Entry 8UNH (electron microscopy, 3.21 A resolution); this record covers chains A and F of the 8 polymer chains in the assembly.

[Chain A]
Protein: Sliding-clamp-loader small subunit
Organism: Tequatrovirus T4
Reference sequence: P04527 (LOADS_BPT4); residue numbers follow UniProt; this construct covers 1-187
Chain sequence (187 residues; row label = number of the first residue in the row):
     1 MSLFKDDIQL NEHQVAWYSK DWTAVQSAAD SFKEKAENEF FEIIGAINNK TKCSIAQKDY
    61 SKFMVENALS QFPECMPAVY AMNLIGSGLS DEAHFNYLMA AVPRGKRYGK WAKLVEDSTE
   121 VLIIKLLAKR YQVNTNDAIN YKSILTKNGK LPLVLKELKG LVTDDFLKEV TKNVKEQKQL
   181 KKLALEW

[Chain F]
Protein: Sliding clamp
Organism: Tequatrovirus T4
Reference sequence: P04525 (CLAMP_BPT4); residues 1001-1228 here correspond to UniProt positions 1-228 (UniProt number = residue number - 1000)
Chain sequence (228 residues; each row starts with the number of its first residue):
  1001 MKLSKDTTAL LKNFATINSG IMLKSGQFIM TRAVNGTTYA EANISDVIDF DVAIYDLNGF
  1061 LGILSLVNDD AEISQSEDGN IKIADARSTI FWPAADPSTV VAPNKPIPFP VASAVTEIKA
  1121 EDLQQLLRVS RGLQIDTIAI TVKEGKIVIN GFNKVEDSAL TRVKYSLTLG DYDGENTFNF
  1181 IINMANMKMQ PGNYKLLLWA KGKQGAAKFE GEHANYVVAL EADSTHDF

[Interface between chain A and chain F]
Residue-residue contacts (25; chain A residue first):
  Met1(A) - Thr1037(F)
  Met1(A) - Gln1204(F)
  Met1(A) - Ala1219(F)
  Met1(A) - Leu1220(F)
  Ser2(A) - Asn1035(F)  hydrogen bond (side chain-backbone)
  Ser2(A) - Gly1036(F)
  Ser2(A) - Thr1037(F)
  Leu3(A) - Gly1036(F)  hydrogen bond (backbone-backbone)
  Leu3(A) - Thr1037(F)
  Leu3(A) - Tyr1039(F)  hydrophobic
  Leu3(A) - Val1217(F)  hydrophobic
  Leu3(A) - Val1218(F)
  Leu3(A) - Ala1219(F)  hydrophobic
  Phe4(A) - Arg1032(F)
  Phe4(A) - Gly1036(F)
  Phe4(A) - Tyr1039(F)  hydrophobic
  Phe4(A) - Pro1103(F)  hydrophobic
  Phe4(A) - Ile1107(F)  hydrophobic
  Asp6(A) - Arg1032(F)  salt bridge
  Leu10(A) - Val1034(F)  hydrophobic
  Val15(A) - Val1034(F)  hydrophobic
  Val15(A) - Asn1035(F)
  Tyr18(A) - Ser1019(F)
  Ser19(A) - Val1034(F)
  Lys20(A) - Ser1019(F)
Interface residues without a listed pair, chain A (11 interface residues in all): Gln14
Interface residues without a listed pair, chain F (22 interface residues in all): Thr1038, Tyr1055, Ser1098, Thr1099, Val1101, Lys1203, Gly1205, Ala1206

[Summary]
11 residues of chain A face 22 of chain F across their interface; the contacts include 2 hydrogen bonds and 1
salt bridge. Polar pairs include Asp6(A)-Arg1032(F), Ser2(A)-Asn1035(F) and Leu3(A)-Gly1036(F).
Here chain A is Sliding-clamp-loader small subunit and chain F is Sliding clamp, both from Tequatrovirus T4.
Entry 8UNH (Cryo-EM structure of T4 Bacteriophage Clamp Loader with Sliding Clamp) was determined by electron
microscopy, deposited together with 8UH7, 8UK9 and 8UNF.
